Entry 7TXT (electron microscopy, 3.00 A resolution); this record covers chains C and D of the 3 polymer chains in the assembly.

== Chain C ==
Name: 15B8 Fab heavy chain
Organism: Mus musculus
Notes: antibody fragment or engineered binder
Sequence (120 residues; numbered 20 to 139; the number before each row is that of its first residue):
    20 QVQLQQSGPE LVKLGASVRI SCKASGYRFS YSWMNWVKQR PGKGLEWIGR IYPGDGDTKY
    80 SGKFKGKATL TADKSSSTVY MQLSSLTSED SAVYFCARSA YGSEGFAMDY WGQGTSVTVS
Cystine bridges: C41-C115

== Chain D ==
Name: 15B8 Fab light chain
Organism: Mus musculus
Notes: antibody fragment or engineered binder
Sequence (111 residues; row label = number of the first residue in the row):
    21 DIVLTQSPAS LAVSLGQRAT ISCRASESVD NYGISFLNWF QQKPGQPPKL LIYAASNQGS
    81 GVPARFSGSG SGTYFSLNIH PMEEDDTAVY FCQQTKGVSW TFGGGTKVEI K

== Chain C / chain D interface ==
Pairs across the interface (43; chain C residue first):
  N54(C) with W120(D)
  V56(C) with F122(D), hydrophobic
  Q58(C) with Q62(D), hydrogen bond
  G63(C) with F111(D)
  L64(C) with P68(D), hydrophobic; F111(D); F122(D), hydrophobic
  W66(C) with Q113(D); V118(D); S119(D); W120(D); F122(D)
  R69(C) with G117(D); V118(D), hydrogen bond (side chain-backbone); W120(D)
  F114(C) with P67(D), hydrophobic
  S118(C) with W120(D)
  G121(C) with I54(D); F56(D)
  S122(C) with I54(D)
  E123(C) with N58(D); Y73(D)
  G124(C) with I54(D); F56(D); N58(D), hydrogen bond (backbone-side chain); T115(D), hydrogen bond (backbone-side chain)
  F125(C) with F56(D), hydrophobic; N58(D); T115(D); W120(D), hydrophobic
  A126(C) with N58(D); L70(D), hydrophobic; Y73(D), hydrophobic
  M127(C) with F60(D); L70(D); Q113(D), hydrogen bond; F122(D), hydrophobic
  D128(C) with L70(D)
  W130(C) with F60(D), hydrophobic; P68(D); F122(D), hydrophobic
  G131(C) with P67(D)
  Q132(C) with P67(D)
Other interface residues (no listed pair), chain C (24 interface residues in all): W52, E65, K78, S80

== Summary ==
24 residues of chain C face 17 of chain D across their interface, with 5 hydrogen bonds. Polar contacts
include Q58(C)-Q62(D), R69(C)-V118(D) and G124(C)-N58(D).
Chain C is 15B8 Fab heavy chain and chain D is 15B8 Fab light chain, both from Mus musculus; the structure,
Structure of human serotonin transporter bound to small molecule '8090 in lipid nanodisc and NaCl, was
determined by electron microscopy.
